9BEL - chains E and F of the 6 polymer chains in the assembly; structure by X-ray diffraction, 2.68 A resolution.

[Chain E (and F)]
Name: Molybdenum-pterin binding domain-containing protein
From: Eubacterium limosum
Notes: chain F of this document is another copy of the same molecule, construct and numbering; everything in this record applies to it too
UniProt: A0A0U3FVB3 (A0A0U3FVB3_EUBLI); residues 1-70 here = UniProt positions 1-70
Chain sequence (78 residues; each row starts with the number of its first residue):
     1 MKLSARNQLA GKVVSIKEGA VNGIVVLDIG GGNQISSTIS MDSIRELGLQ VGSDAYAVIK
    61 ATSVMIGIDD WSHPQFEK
Unresolved in the structure: 70-78
Sequence notes: expression tag (71-78)
Small-molecule neighbours:
  - tungstate(VI)ion (WO4), molecule 1: G19, A20, V21, N22
  - tungstate(VI)ion (WO4), molecule 2: T38, I39, S40, S43

[How chain E and chain F interact]
Contacting residue pairs (71):
  R6(E) - S36(F)
  N7(E) - I35(F)
  N7(E) - S36(F)  hydrogen bond (side chain-backbone)
  L9(E) - N33(F)
  L9(E) - Q34(F)
  L9(E) - I35(F)  hydrophobic
  L27(E) - I66(F)  hydrophobic
  I29(E) - I29(F)  hydrophobic
  I29(E) - N33(F)  hydrogen bond (backbone-side chain)
  G31(E) - G31(F)
  N33(E) - L9(F)
  N33(E) - I29(F)  hydrogen bond (side chain-backbone)
  N33(E) - G30(F)
  Q34(E) - N7(F)
  Q34(E) - L9(F)
  I35(E) - N7(F)
  I35(E) - V64(F)  hydrophobic
  S36(E) - R6(F)
  S36(E) - N7(F)  hydrogen bond (backbone-side chain)
  S36(E) - A61(F)
  S36(E) - V64(F)
  S37(E) - A61(F)
  S37(E) - V64(F)  hydrogen bond (side chain-backbone)
  S37(E) - I66(F)
  T38(E) - A61(F)  hydrogen bond (backbone-backbone)
  T38(E) - T62(F)
  I39(E) - V64(F)
  I39(E) - I66(F)  hydrophobic
  L47(E) - I66(F)
  L47(E) - I68(F)
  D54(E) - I68(F)
  A55(E) - I66(F)  hydrophobic
  A55(E) - G67(F)
  Y56(E) - M65(F)
  Y56(E) - I66(F)
  Y56(E) - G67(F)  hydrogen bond (backbone-backbone)
  Y56(E) - D69(F)  hydrogen bond
  A57(E) - V64(F)  hydrophobic
  A57(E) - M65(F)
  V58(E) - S63(F)
  V58(E) - V64(F)
  V58(E) - M65(F)  hydrogen bond (backbone-backbone)
  I59(E) - V64(F)  hydrophobic
  A61(E) - S36(F)
  A61(E) - S37(F)
  A61(E) - T38(F)  hydrogen bond (backbone-backbone)
  T62(E) - T38(F)
  S63(E) - V58(F)
  S63(E) - S63(F)
  V64(E) - I35(F)  hydrophobic
  V64(E) - S36(F)
  V64(E) - S37(F)  hydrogen bond (backbone-side chain)
  V64(E) - I39(F)
  V64(E) - A57(F)  hydrophobic
  V64(E) - V58(F)
  V64(E) - I59(F)  hydrophobic
  M65(E) - Y56(F)
  M65(E) - A57(F)
  M65(E) - V58(F)  hydrogen bond (backbone-backbone)
  I66(E) - S37(F)
  I66(E) - I39(F)  hydrophobic
  I66(E) - L47(F)
  I66(E) - L49(F)  hydrophobic
  I66(E) - A55(F)  hydrophobic
  I66(E) - Y56(F)
  G67(E) - A55(F)
  G67(E) - Y56(F)  hydrogen bond (backbone-backbone)
  I68(E) - L47(F)
  I68(E) - L49(F)  hydrophobic
  I68(E) - D54(F)
  D69(E) - Y56(F)  hydrogen bond
Also at the interface, not in a pair above, chain E (32 interface residues in all): V25, G30, L49
Also at the interface, not in a pair above, chain F (31 interface residues in all): L27

[Overview]
32 residues of chain E and 31 residues of chain F are in contact, with 14 hydrogen bonds. Among the polar
pairs are N7(E)-S36(F), I29(E)-N33(F) and S37(E)-V64(F). Ligands of chain E: tungstate(VI)ion.
Chain E and chain F are both Molybdenum-pterin binding domain-containing protein (Eubacterium limosum); the
structure, Tungstate binding protein (Tungbindin) from Eubacterium limosum with five Tungstates bound, was
determined by X-ray diffraction (same publication as 9BEB, 9BED, 9BEM, 9BJF and 9D2C).
